Entry 5JKL (X-ray diffraction, 1.80 A resolution); this record covers chains B and C of the 6 polymer chains in the assembly.

[Chain B (and C)]
Molecule: Ferritin heavy chain
From: Homo sapiens
Notes: EC 1.16.3.1; chain C of this document is another copy of the same molecule, construct and numbering; everything in this record applies to it too
UniProtKB: P02794 (FRIH_HUMAN); residues 0-182 here correspond to UniProt positions 1-183 (UniProt number = residue number + 1)
Chain sequence (183 residues; row label = number of the first residue in the row; numbering starts at 0):
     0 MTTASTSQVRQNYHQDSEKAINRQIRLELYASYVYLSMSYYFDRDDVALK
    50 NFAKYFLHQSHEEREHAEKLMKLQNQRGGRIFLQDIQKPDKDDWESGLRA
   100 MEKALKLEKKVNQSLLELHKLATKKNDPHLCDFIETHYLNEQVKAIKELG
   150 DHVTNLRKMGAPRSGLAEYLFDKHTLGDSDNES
Not modelled in the structure: 0-4, 177-182
Sequence notes: engineered mutation K18 (Ala19 in P02794), R25 (Asn26 in P02794), Q86 (Lys87 in P02794), K90 (Cys91 in P02794), R98 (Asn99 in P02794), K102 (Cys103 in P02794), K105 (His106 in P02794), K109 (Asn110 in P02794), K123 (Asp124 in P02794), R162 (Glu163 in P02794)
Metal / ion sites: Fe ion site 1: E27, E62, H65; Mg2+ near Q58 (its only coordinating residue here); Fe ion site 2: H173 (shared with H173(C) of chain C; 1 residue of chain D; 1 residue of chain E)
Swiss-Prot annotation at these positions:
  - binding site (Fe cation): E27, E62, H65, E107, Q141
  - site: R22 (Essential for association with cargo receptor NCOA4)
  - modified residue: M0 (N-acetylmethionine), T1 (N-acetylthreonine), S178 (Phosphoserine), S182 (Phosphoserine)

[How chain B and chain C interact]
Contacting residue pairs (23):
  D42(B) with K146(C), hydrogen bond (backbone-side chain)
  D44(B) with K146(C); G149(C); D150(C); T153(C), hydrogen bond (backbone-side chain)
  D45(B) with T153(C); K157(C), hydrogen bond (backbone-side chain)
  V46(B) with T153(C)
  A47(B) with D150(C); N154(C), hydrogen bond (backbone-side chain)
  L48(B) with N154(C)
  G164(B) with K157(C)
  L165(B) with K157(C), hydrogen bond (backbone-backbone); M158(C), hydrophobic
  Y168(B) with N154(C); M158(C), hydrophobic; L169(C); F170(C); H173(C); T174(C), hydrogen bond
  K172(B) with H173(C); T174(C)
  H173(B) with H173(C), hydrogen bond
Interface residues without a listed pair, chain B (13 interface residues in all): R43, L169

[Overview]
Chain B and chain C form an interface of 13 and 11 residues respectively, with 7 hydrogen bonds. Polar pairs
include D42(B)-K146(C), D44(B)-T153(C) and D45(B)-K157(C). Curated annotation (UniProt) lists 5 Fe
cation-binding residues on chain B.
Both chains are Ferritin heavy chain (Homo sapiens). Entry 5JKL (Binary crystal structure of positively and
negatively supercharged variants Ftn(pos) and Ftn(neg) from human heavy chain ...) was determined by X-ray
diffraction together with 5JKM from the same study.
